7S97 - chains A and D of the 4 polymer chains in the assembly; structure by X-ray diffraction, 2.35 A resolution.

== Chain A ==
Protein: Phycoerythrin alpha subunit 1
From: Hemiselmis pacifica
Reference sequence: A0A067XP79 (A0A067XP79_9CRYP); residues 2-62 here correspond to UniProt positions 49-109 (UniProt number = residue number + 47)
Amino-acid sequence (63 residues; row label = number of the first residue in the row):
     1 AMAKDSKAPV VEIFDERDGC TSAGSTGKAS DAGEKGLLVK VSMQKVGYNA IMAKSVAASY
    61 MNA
Covalent attachments: phycocyanobilin (CYC) linked to Cys-20
Differences from the reference sequence: insertion (1, 63)
Small-molecule neighbours:
  - phycocyanobilin (CYC), molecule 1: Met-2, Ala-3, Lys-4, Asp-5, Ser-6, Lys-7, Tyr-48
  - phycocyanobilin (CYC), molecule 2: Ile-13, Phe-14, Asp-15, Arg-17, Leu-37, Leu-38, Val-39
  - phycocyanobilin (CYC), molecule 3: Phe-14, Glu-16, Thr-21, Ser-22, Ala-23, Gly-24, Ser-25, Thr-26, Gly-27, Lys-28, Ala-29, Ser-30, Asp-31, Gly-36, Leu-37, Leu-38, Lys-40
  - phycocyanobilin (CYC), molecule 4: Tyr-48, Asn-49, Ala-50
  - 15,16-dihydrobiliverdin (DBV): Tyr-60, Met-61, Ala-63

== Chain D ==
Protein: Phycoerythrin beta subunit
From: Hemiselmis pacifica
Reference sequence: A0A067XP89 (A0A067XP89_9CRYP); numbering as in UniProt (aligned over 2-176)
Amino-acid sequence (176 residues; numbered 2 to 177; the number before each row is that of its first residue):
     2 LDAFSKVITS ADGKAAYVGG ADLQALKKFV SDGNKRMDAV NAIVSNASCI VSDAVSGMVC
    62 ENPSLIAPNG GVYSNRKMAA CLRDAEIILR YVSYSLLSGD SSVLEDRCLN GLKETYSSLG
   122 VPAAGNARAV AIMKATVNSF INNTAQQKKL SVPSGDCSAL ASEAGGYFDK VTSAIA
Covalent attachments: 15,16-dihydrobiliverdin (DBV) linked to Cys-50, Cys-61; phycocyanobilin (CYC) linked to Cys-82, Cys-158
Differences from the reference sequence: insertion (177)
Small-molecule neighbours:
  - phycocyanobilin (CYC), molecule 1: Leu-24, Lys-28, Asn-35, Lys-36, Met-38, Asp-39, Ala-40, Ile-142, Asn-143, Asn-144, Val-153, Pro-154, Ser-155, Gly-156, Asp-157
  - phycocyanobilin (CYC), molecule 2: Val-56, Met-59, Leu-66, Gly-72, Val-73, Arg-77, Lys-78, Ala-81, Arg-84, Asp-85, Ile-88, Tyr-92, Arg-108, Cys-109, Leu-113, Thr-116, Tyr-117, Leu-120, Val-122, Pro-123, Gly-126, Asn-127, Ala-130
  - phycocyanobilin (CYC), molecule 3: Asn-76, Arg-77, Ala-80
  - 15,16-dihydrobiliverdin (DBV): Ile-51, Asp-54, Ser-57, Gly-58, Glu-62, Arg-129, Ala-132, Ile-133, Ala-136, Thr-137, Ser-140, Phe-141, Thr-145, Ala-146, Gln-147, Gln-148, Lys-149

== Interface between chain A and chain D ==
Contacting residue pairs (12; chain A residue first):
  Asp-18(A) / Asn-76(D)  hydrogen bond
  Cys-20(A) / Arg-77(D)
  Ile-51(A) / Ser-46(D)
  Ser-55(A) / Lys-149(D)
  Ala-58(A) / Lys-150(D)
  Ser-59(A) / Gln-148(D)
  Ser-59(A) / Lys-149(D)
  Ser-59(A) / Lys-150(D)  hydrogen bond (side chain-backbone)
  Asn-62(A) / Gln-147(D)
  Asn-62(A) / Gln-148(D)  hydrogen bond (side chain-backbone)
  Asn-62(A) / Lys-150(D)
  Ala-63(A) / Gln-148(D)  hydrogen bond (backbone-side chain)
Interface residues without a listed pair, chain D (9 interface residues in all): Leu-151, Ser-152

== Overview ==
8 residues of chain A and 9 residues of chain D are in contact; the contacts include 4 hydrogen bonds. Polar
contacts include Asp-18(A)/Asn-76(D), Ser-59(A)/Lys-150(D) and Asn-62(A)/Gln-148(D). Chain A binds
15,16-dihydrobiliverdin and 3 copies of phycocyanobilin. Chain D binds phycocyanobilin. Covalently linked
phycocyanobilin: at Cys-20(A).
Here chain A is Phycoerythrin alpha subunit 1 and chain D is Phycoerythrin beta subunit, both from Hemiselmis
pacifica. Entry 7S97 (Structure of the Photoacclimated Light Harvesting Complex PC577 from Hemiselmis
pacifica) was determined by X-ray diffraction, deposited together with 7TJA, 7S96 and 7TLF.
